PDB entry 8BDI | X-ray diffraction, 2.11 A resolution | chains K and L of the 3 polymer chains in the assembly

Chain K:
Name: Elongin-C
Source organism: Homo sapiens
Reference sequence: Q15369 (ELOC_HUMAN); numbering as in UniProt (aligned over 17-112)
Amino-acid sequence (97 residues; each row starts with the number of its first residue):
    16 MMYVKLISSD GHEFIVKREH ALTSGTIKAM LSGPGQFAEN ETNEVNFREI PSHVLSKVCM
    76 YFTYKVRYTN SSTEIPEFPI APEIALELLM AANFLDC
Not modelled in the structure: 48-57
Differences from the reference sequence: initiating methionine (16)

Chain L:
Name: von Hippel-Lindau disease tumor suppressor
Source organism: Homo sapiens
Reference sequence: P40337 (VHL_HUMAN); numbering as in UniProt (aligned over 54-213)
Amino-acid sequence (162 residues; row label = number of the first residue in the row):
    52 GSMEAGRPRP VLRSVNSREP SQVIFCNRSP RVVLPVWLNF DGEPQPYPTL PPGTGRRIHS
   112 YRGHLWLFRD AGTHDGLLVN QTELFVPSLN VDGQPIFANI TLPVYTLKER CLQVVRSLVK
   172 PENYRRLDIV RSLYEDLEDH PNVQKDLERL TQERIAHQRM GD
Not modelled in the structure: 52-61, 208-213
Differences from the reference sequence: expression tag (52-53)
Modified positions: C77 (S-(dimethylarsenic)cysteine; CAS)
Ligand contacts: QF7 ((2S,4R)-1-[(2S)-2-[(1-fluoranylcyclopropyl)carbonylamino]-3,3-dimethyl-butanoyl]-N-[(1S)-3-(methylamino)-1-[4-(4-methyl-1,3-thiazol-5-yl)phenyl]-3-oxidanylidene-propyl]-4-oxidanyl-pyrrolidine-2-carboxamide): N67, R69, F76, P86, W88, F91, Q96, Y98, P99, T100, L101, R107, R108, I109, H110, S111, Y112, H115, W117
Curated features (UniProtKB/Swiss-Prot):
  - region: T157 to V166 (Interaction with Elongin BC complex)
  - natural variant: L63 (L63P: In PCC), R64 (R64P: In PCC), S65 (S65A: In PCC; S65L: In VHLD; S65W: In VHLD), V66 to Q73 (deletion: In VHLD), S68 (S68W: In PCC and VHLD), E70 (E70K: In VHLD), V74 (V74G: In VHLD), I75 (deletion: In VHLD), F76 (F76I: In VHLD; F76L: In VHLD; F76S: In VHLD; deletion: In VHLD), N78 (N78H: In VHLD; N78S: In VHLD; N78T: In VHLD), R79 (R79P: In VHLD), S80 (S80I: In VHLD; S80N: In PCC and VHLD; S80R: In VHLD), 64 further natural variant entries in UniProt
  - mutagenesis: Y98 (Y98N: No interaction with HIF1A. No HIF1A degradation)

Interface between chain K and chain L:
Pairs across the interface (35; chain K residue first):
  Y76(K) - Y156(L)  hydrogen bond (side chain-backbone)
  Y76(K) - T157(L)
  Y76(K) - L158(L)  hydrogen bond (side chain-backbone)
  Y83(K) - V155(L)
  T84(K) - V155(L)
  S86(K) - Q132(L)
  S87(K) - Q132(L)
  E89(K) - R79(L)
  I90(K) - L153(L)
  I90(K) - V155(L)  hydrophobic
  E92(K) - P81(L)
  E92(K) - R82(L)  salt bridge
  E92(K) - L153(L)
  E92(K) - R161(L)  salt bridge
  F93(K) - L158(L)  hydrophobic
  F93(K) - R161(L)  hydrogen bond (backbone-side chain)
  I95(K) - R161(L)
  I95(K) - C162(L)  hydrophobic
  I95(K) - V165(L)
  P97(K) - L169(L)  hydrophobic
  A100(K) - V165(L)  hydrophobic
  A100(K) - V166(L)  hydrophobic
  L101(K) - I180(L)  hydrophobic
  L103(K) - C162(L)
  L104(K) - K159(L)
  L104(K) - C162(L)
  L104(K) - L163(L)  hydrophobic
  L104(K) - L184(L)  hydrophobic
  A107(K) - L158(L)  hydrophobic
  A107(K) - K159(L)
  N108(K) - K159(L)  hydrogen bond
  N108(K) - L184(L)
  C112(K) - T157(L)
  C112(K) - L158(L)  hydrogen bond (backbone-backbone)
  C112(K) - K159(L)  hydrogen bond (backbone-backbone)
Other interface residues (no listed pair), chain K (23 interface residues in all): V73, Y79, K80, P91, M105
Other interface residues (no listed pair), chain L (23 interface residues in all): S80, P154, L178, D179, D187

Overview:
The chain K/chain L interface involves 23 residues from each chain; the contacts include 6 hydrogen bonds and
2 salt bridges. Among the polar pairs are E92(K)-R82(L), E92(K)-R161(L) and Y76(K)-Y156(L). Chain L binds
compound QF7. From UniProt: one mutagenesis site on chain L.
Here chain K is Elongin-C and chain L is von Hippel-Lindau disease tumor suppressor, both from Homo sapiens.
Entry 8BDI (VCB in complex with compound 32) was determined by X-ray diffraction, deposited together with
8BDJ, 8BDL, 8BDM, 8BDN, 8BDO, 8BDS and 3 further entries.
